Entry 8GYI (X-ray diffraction, 1.93 A resolution); this record covers chains A and B.

== Chain A (and B) ==
Protein: DegT/DnrJ/EryC1/StrS family aminotransferase
Organism: Streptomyces ficellus
Notes: chain B of this document is another copy of the same molecule, construct and numbering; everything in this record applies to it too
UniProt: A0A1W5T2G9 (A0A1W5T2G9_9ACTN); numbering as in UniProt (aligned over 1-431)
Sequence (439 residues; numbered 1 to 439; the number before each row is that of its first residue):
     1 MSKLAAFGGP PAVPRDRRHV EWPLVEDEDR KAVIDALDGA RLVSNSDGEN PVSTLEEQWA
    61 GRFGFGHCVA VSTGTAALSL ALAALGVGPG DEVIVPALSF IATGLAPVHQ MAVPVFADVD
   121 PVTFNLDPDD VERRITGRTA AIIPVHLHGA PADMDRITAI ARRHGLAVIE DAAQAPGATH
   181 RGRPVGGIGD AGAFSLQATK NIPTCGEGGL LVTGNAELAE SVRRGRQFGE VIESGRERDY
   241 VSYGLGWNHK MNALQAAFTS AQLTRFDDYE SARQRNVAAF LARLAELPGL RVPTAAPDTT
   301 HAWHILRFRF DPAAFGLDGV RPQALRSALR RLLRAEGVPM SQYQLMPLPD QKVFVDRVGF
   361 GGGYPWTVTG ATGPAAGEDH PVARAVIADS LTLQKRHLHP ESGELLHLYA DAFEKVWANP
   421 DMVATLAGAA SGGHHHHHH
Disordered / not traced: 1, 41-48, 234-235, 431-439 (chain B: 1, 42-49, 430-439)
Differences from the reference sequence: expression tag (432-439)
Covalent attachments: pyridoxal phosphate (PLP) linked to Lys200
Residues lining bound ligands: pyridoxal phosphate (PLP): Thr73, Gly74, Thr75, Leu78, Ser99, Phe100, Ala102, Thr103, Val145, Asp171, Ala173, Gln174, Ser195, Gln197, Glu207, Gly208, Tyr343

== Interface between chain A and chain B ==
Contacting residue pairs (98):
  Val25(A) with Leu37(B), hydrophobic
  Arg30(A) with Ile34(B); Asp38(B), salt bridge
  Val33(A) with Val33(B), hydrophobic
  Ile34(A) with Ile34(B), hydrophobic
  Leu37(A) with Val33(B), hydrophobic; Cys205(B), hydrophobic; Phe258(B), hydrophobic
  Asp38(A) with Arg30(B), salt bridge
  Thr73(A) with Asn248(B)
  Thr75(A) with Phe228(B)
  Gly88(A) with Phe360(B)
  Pro89(A) with Phe360(B); Gly361(B); Tyr364(B), hydrophobic
  Phe100(A) with Phe228(B), hydrophobic; Arg238(B); Tyr240(B), hydrophobic
  Ile101(A) with Phe228(B), hydrophobic; Ser242(B)
  Leu105(A) with Gly246(B)
  Val108(A) with Leu245(B), hydrophobic
  His109(A) with Gly246(B), hydrogen bond (side chain-backbone); Trp247(B); Phe360(B)
  Gln110(A) with Phe360(B), hydrogen bond (side chain-backbone)
  Met111(A) with Met111(B), hydrophobic; Phe360(B), hydrophobic
  Cys205(A) with Leu37(B), hydrophobic; Leu254(B), hydrophobic
  Gly206(A) with Asn252(B)
  Glu207(A) with Asn248(B), hydrogen bond; Lys250(B), salt bridge; Asn252(B), hydrogen bond (backbone-side chain)
  Phe228(A) with Thr75(B); Phe100(B), hydrophobic; Ile101(B), hydrophobic; Ala102(B), hydrophobic; Leu105(B), hydrophobic
  Glu237(A) with Arg330(B), salt bridge; Ser341(B)
  Arg238(A) with Phe100(B)
  Asp239(A) with Leu345(B)
  Tyr240(A) with Phe100(B), hydrophobic; Tyr343(B); Gln344(B); Gln351(B), hydrogen bond (backbone-side chain)
  Val241(A) with Gln351(B)
  Ser242(A) with Ile101(B); Gln351(B), hydrogen bond (backbone-side chain); Lys352(B)
  Tyr243(A) with Lys352(B)
  Gly244(A) with Val353(B)
  Leu245(A) with Val108(B), hydrophobic; Val353(B); Gly359(B); Phe360(B)
  Gly246(A) with Leu105(B); His109(B), hydrogen bond (backbone-side chain)
  Trp247(A) with His109(B); Phe360(B), hydrophobic
  Asn248(A) with Thr73(B); Glu207(B), hydrogen bond
  Lys250(A) with Glu207(B), salt bridge
  Asn252(A) with Gly206(B); Glu207(B), hydrogen bond (side chain-backbone); Asn252(B); Gln255(B), hydrogen bond
  Leu254(A) with Val33(B), hydrophobic; Cys205(B), hydrophobic; Leu254(B), hydrophobic
  Gln255(A) with Asn252(B), hydrogen bond; Gln255(B), hydrogen bond
  Phe258(A) with Leu37(B), hydrophobic
  Arg330(A) with Glu237(B), salt bridge
  Ser341(A) with Glu237(B)
  Tyr343(A) with Tyr240(B)
  Gln344(A) with Tyr240(B)
  Leu345(A) with Asp239(B)
  Gln351(A) with Tyr240(B), hydrogen bond (side chain-backbone); Val241(B); Ser242(B), hydrogen bond (side chain-backbone)
  Lys352(A) with Ser242(B); Tyr243(B)
  Val353(A) with Gly244(B); Leu245(B), hydrophobic
  Gly359(A) with Leu245(B)
  Phe360(A) with Pro89(B); His109(B); Gln110(B), hydrogen bond (backbone-side chain); Met111(B), hydrophobic; Leu245(B); Trp247(B), hydrophobic
  Gly361(A) with Pro89(B)
  Tyr364(A) with Pro89(B), hydrophobic; Tyr364(B), hydrophobic; Val368(B)
  Val368(A) with Tyr364(B)
Interface residues without a listed pair, chain A (56 interface residues in all): Val87, Ala102, Glu230, Met346, Gln394
Interface residues without a listed pair, chain B (57 interface residues in all): Val25, Val87, Gly88, Glu230, Arg334, Met346, Gln394

== Summary ==
56 residues of chain A face 57 of chain B across their interface; the contacts include 15 hydrogen bonds and 6
salt bridges. Among the polar pairs are Arg30(A)-Asp38(B), Glu207(A)-Lys250(B) and Glu237(A)-Arg330(B).
Pyridoxal phosphate is covalently linked to Lys200(A).
Both chains are DegT/DnrJ/EryC1/StrS family aminotransferase (Streptomyces ficellus). Entry 8GYI (Crystal
structure of Fic25 (holo form) from Streptomyces ficellus) was determined by X-ray diffraction together with
8GYH from the same study.
